PDB entry 8JMR | X-ray diffraction, 2.20 A resolution | chains A and B

== Chain A ==
Protein: Hinokiresinol synthase alpha subunit
From: Asparagus officinalis
UniProt: A9CQD3 (A9CQD3_ASPOF); numbering as in UniProt (aligned over 1-180)
Chain sequence (180 residues; numbered 1 to 180; the number before each row is that of its first residue):
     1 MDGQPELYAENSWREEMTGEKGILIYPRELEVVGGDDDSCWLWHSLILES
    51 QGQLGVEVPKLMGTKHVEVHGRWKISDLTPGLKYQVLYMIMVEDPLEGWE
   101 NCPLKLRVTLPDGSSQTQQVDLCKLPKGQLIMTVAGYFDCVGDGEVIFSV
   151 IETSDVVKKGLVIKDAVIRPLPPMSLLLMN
Disordered / not traced: 1-3, 175-180
Residues lining bound ligands: 1,7-bis(4-hydroxyphenyl)hepta-1,6-dien-3-one (UR0): Trp13, Leu24, Leu87, Met89, Leu130, Met132, Lys164, Asp165, Val167, Arg169

== Chain B ==
Protein: Hinokiresinol synthase beta subunit
From: Asparagus officinalis
UniProt: A9CQD5 (A9CQD5_ASPOF); residue numbers follow UniProt; this construct covers 1-177
Chain sequence (198 residues; row label = number of the first residue in the row; numbers below 1 keep their minus sign (Met-20 is residue -20)):
   -20 MGSSHHHHHHSSGLVPRGSHMMATVAKELPKVYTENTWMEERNGDRGMLK
    30 YPRELDITNVDDGKSWVWHSLVFGSIGRLGMEAPKLMGTTHVEIRGDFKM
    80 SKLTPGLKYQAVLLCMKTDGNEGWDSCPLNVELNLPDGTTQKREVDLTKF
   130 PTDEFVMMVLGYFEAVESGDITFSVVDTSDCVKKGFVVKDAALRPLPR
Disordered / not traced: -20 to 6, 54-57
Cystine bridges: Cys106-Cys160
Construct notes: initiating methionine (-20); expression tag (-19 to 0)
Residues lining bound ligands: 1,7-bis(4-hydroxyphenyl)hepta-1,6-dien-3-one (UR0): Trp17, Leu28, Leu93, Met136, Lys168, Asp169, Ala171, Arg173

== Interface between chain A and chain B ==
Pairs across the interface - 99 pairs, chain A then chain B:
  Gln4(A) - Trp47(B)
  Pro5(A) - Trp47(B)
  Pro5(A) - His48(B)
  Pro5(A) - Ser49(B)  hydrogen bond (backbone-backbone)
  Glu6(A) - Ser49(B)
  Leu7(A) - His48(B)
  Leu7(A) - Ser49(B)  hydrogen bond (backbone-backbone)
  Leu7(A) - Leu50(B)
  Leu7(A) - Val51(B)  hydrogen bond (backbone-backbone)
  Leu7(A) - Val166(B)  hydrophobic
  Tyr8(A) - Val51(B)
  Ala9(A) - Leu50(B)  hydrophobic
  Ala9(A) - Val51(B)  hydrogen bond (backbone-backbone)
  Ala9(A) - Phe52(B)
  Ala9(A) - Phe134(B)  hydrophobic
  Glu10(A) - Phe52(B)
  Asn11(A) - Phe52(B)
  Ser12(A) - Phe134(B)
  Trp13(A) - Leu93(B)  hydrophobic
  Trp13(A) - Phe134(B)
  Trp13(A) - Met136(B)
  Arg14(A) - Glu133(B)  salt bridge
  Arg14(A) - Phe134(B)  hydrogen bond (backbone-backbone)
  Arg14(A) - Val135(B)
  Arg14(A) - Met136(B)  hydrogen bond (backbone-backbone)
  Glu15(A) - Met136(B)
  Glu15(A) - Arg173(B)  salt bridge
  Glu16(A) - Arg122(B)  salt bridge
  Glu16(A) - Phe129(B)
  Glu16(A) - Val135(B)
  Glu16(A) - Met136(B)
  Glu16(A) - Met137(B)
  Glu16(A) - Val138(B)  hydrogen bond (side chain-backbone)
  Met17(A) - Arg122(B)
  Leu24(A) - Lys168(B)
  Tyr26(A) - Phe52(B)
  Glu29(A) - Gly53(B)
  Trp43(A) - Leu8(B)
  Trp43(A) - Pro9(B)
  His44(A) - Pro9(B)
  His44(A) - Lys10(B)
  His44(A) - Val11(B)
  Ser45(A) - Leu8(B)
  Ser45(A) - Pro9(B)  hydrogen bond (backbone-backbone)
  Ser45(A) - Lys10(B)
  Ser45(A) - Val11(B)  hydrogen bond (backbone-backbone)
  Leu46(A) - Val11(B)
  Leu46(A) - Thr13(B)
  Ile47(A) - Lys10(B)
  Ile47(A) - Val11(B)  hydrogen bond (backbone-backbone)
  Ile47(A) - Tyr12(B)
  Ile47(A) - Thr13(B)  hydrogen bond (backbone-backbone)
  Leu48(A) - Thr13(B)
  Leu48(A) - Glu14(B)
  Leu48(A) - Tyr30(B)  hydrophobic
  Leu48(A) - Glu33(B)
  Glu49(A) - Tyr12(B)
  Ser50(A) - Glu33(B)  hydrogen bond
  Gln51(A) - Tyr30(B)
  Gln51(A) - Pro31(B)
  Gln51(A) - Arg32(B)  hydrogen bond (side chain-backbone)
  Gln51(A) - Met60(B)
  Gln51(A) - Glu61(B)  hydrogen bond (side chain-backbone)
  Gln53(A) - Gly59(B)  hydrogen bond (side chain-backbone)
  Leu54(A) - Tyr30(B)
  Leu54(A) - Met60(B)
  Gly55(A) - Leu58(B)
  Gly55(A) - Gly59(B)
  Glu57(A) - Leu8(B)
  Glu57(A) - Leu58(B)
  Gln85(A) - Arg21(B)
  Gln85(A) - Arg177(B)  hydrogen bond (side chain-backbone)
  Met91(A) - Val11(B)  hydrophobic
  Met91(A) - Thr13(B)
  Glu93(A) - Val11(B)
  Val120(A) - Glu20(B)
  Leu125(A) - Glu20(B)
  Pro126(A) - Met18(B)  hydrophobic
  Gln129(A) - Thr16(B)  hydrogen bond
  Gln129(A) - Trp17(B)
  Gln129(A) - Met18(B)
  Gln129(A) - Arg25(B)  hydrogen bond
  Leu130(A) - Thr16(B)
  Leu130(A) - Trp17(B)
  Leu130(A) - Met18(B)  hydrogen bond (backbone-backbone)
  Ile131(A) - Met18(B)
  Ile131(A) - Glu20(B)
  Met132(A) - Met18(B)  hydrogen bond (backbone-backbone)
  Met132(A) - Glu19(B)
  Met132(A) - Glu20(B)  hydrogen bond (backbone-backbone)
  Val134(A) - Arg21(B)
  Tyr137(A) - Arg21(B)
  Tyr137(A) - Arg177(B)  hydrogen bond (side chain-backbone)
  Arg169(A) - Pro176(B)
  Arg169(A) - Arg177(B)
  Leu171(A) - Pro176(B)  hydrophobic
  Met174(A) - Gln89(B)  hydrogen bond
  Met174(A) - Tyr141(B)  hydrogen bond
  Met174(A) - Pro176(B)
Interface residues without a listed pair, chain A (53 interface residues in all): Leu42, Val56, Val58, Lys60, Met89, Thr133, Pro170, Pro172
Interface residues without a listed pair, chain B (51 interface residues in all): Asn15, Val46, Met95, Val124, Pro130, Leu175

== Overview ==
53 residues of chain A face 51 of chain B across their interface; the contacts include 24 hydrogen bonds and 3
salt bridges. Among the polar pairs are Arg14(A)-Glu133(B), Glu15(A)-Arg173(B) and Glu16(A)-Arg122(B).
1,7-bis(4-hydroxyphenyl)hepta-1,6-dien-3-one is bound between chain A and chain B.
Chain A is Hinokiresinol synthase alpha subunit and chain B is Hinokiresinol synthase beta subunit, both from
Asparagus officinalis; the structure, Crystal structure of hinokiresinol synthase in complex with
1,7-bis(4-hydroxyphenyl)hepta-1,6-dien-3-one, was determined by X-ray diffraction.
